PDB entry 8QBY | electron microscopy, 2.30 A resolution | chains K and N of the 18 polymer chains in the assembly

# Chain K
Name: NADH-quinone oxidoreductase subunit K
Organism: Paracoccus denitrificans PD1222
Notes: EC 7.1.1.-
UniProt: A1B482 (NUOK_PARDP); residue numbers follow UniProt; this construct covers 1-101
Amino-acid sequence (101 residues; each row starts with the number of its first residue):
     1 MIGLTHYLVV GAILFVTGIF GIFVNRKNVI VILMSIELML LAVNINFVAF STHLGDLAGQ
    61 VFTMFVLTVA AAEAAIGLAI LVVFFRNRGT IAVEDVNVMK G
Ligand contacts: 1,2-diacyl-glycerol-3-sn-phosphate (3PH): G3, T5, H6, V9, V10, I13

# Chain N
Name: NADH-quinone oxidoreductase subunit N
Organism: Paracoccus denitrificans PD1222
UniProt: A1B479 (NUON_PARDP); numbering as in UniProt (aligned over 1-499)
Amino-acid sequence (499 residues; numbered 1 to 499; the number before each row is that of its first residue):
     1 MTSLDFSTIL PEVVLAGYAL AALMAGAYLG KDRLARTLLW VTVAAFLVVA AMVGLGNHVD
    61 GAAFHGMFID DGFSRFAKVV TLVAAAGVLA MSADYMQRRN MLRFEFPIIV ALAVLGMMFM
   121 VSAGDLLTLY MGLELQSLAL YVVAAMRRDS VRSSEAGLKY FVLGSLSSGL LLYGASLVYG
   181 FAGTTGFEGI ISTIEAGHLS LGVLFGLVFM LVGLSFKVSA VPFHMWTPDV YEGSPTPVTA
   241 FFATAPKVAA MALIARLVFD AFGHVIGDWS QIVAALAVMS MFLGSIAGIG QTNIKRLMAY
   301 SSIAHMGFAL VGLAAGTAIG VQNMLLYMTI YAVMNIGTFA FILSMERDGV PVTDLAALNR
   361 FAWTDPVKAL AMLVLMFSLA GVPPTLGFFA KFGVLTAAVD AGMGWLAVLG VIASVIGAFY
   421 YLRIVYYMYF GGESEGMTSR MGAVQYLALM VPALAMLVGA ISMFGVDSAA GRAAETLVGP
   481 VAAIEQPAEA AQAEPVQGE
Disordered / not traced: 480-499
Metal / ion sites: Ca2+: D260, L477
Ligand contacts:
  - 1,2-Distearoyl-sn-glycerophosphoethanolamine (3PE), molecule 1: V13, V14, G17, Y18, A21, A22, A25, L29, R33, L34, T37, L38, V41
  - 1,2-Distearoyl-sn-glycerophosphoethanolamine (3PE), molecule 2: V14, Y18, R33, R36, T37, W40, V41, V43, A44, A45, L47, V48, V83, A86, G87, A90
  - 1,2-Distearoyl-sn-glycerophosphoethanolamine (3PE), molecule 3: L47, A50, A51, G54, L55, R75, F76, V79, V80, V83, A84, G87, A90, M91, T329, A332, V333, I336, V444, L447, A448, P452, A469, R472
  - 1,2-Distearoyl-sn-glycerophosphoethanolamine (3PE), molecule 4: P366, V367, L370, L373, V374, F377, T385, Y429, L454, L457
  - 1,2-Distearoyl-sn-glycerophosphoethanolamine (3PE), molecule 5: V399, D400, G402, G404, W405, V408, I412
  - 1,2-diacyl-glycerol-3-sn-phosphate (3PH), molecule 1: M1, T2, S3, F6, I9, E12, V13, A16, L20, L115, F119
  - 1,2-diacyl-glycerol-3-sn-phosphate (3PH), molecule 2: V221, P222, H224, M225, M279, F282, L283, I286
  - 1,2-diacyl-glycerol-3-sn-phosphate (3PH), molecule 3: I289, I412, V415, I416, F419, R423, Y426, Y427
  - 1,2-diacyl-glycerol-3-sn-phosphate (3PH), molecule 4: V367, L370, A371, V374, Y446, M450, A453, L454, L457
From the paper describing this entry:
  - Ca2+ coordination: D260, L477

# Chain K / chain N interface
Pairs across the interface (69):
  A12(K) with Y173(N)
  F15(K) with G169(N); L170(N), hydrophobic; Y173(N), hydrophobic
  I19(K) with L166(N), hydrophobic; L170(N), hydrophobic
  I32(K) with V162(N), hydrophobic
  L33(K) with F161(N), hydrophobic
  I36(K) with S165(N)
  M39(K) with S165(N); L166(N), hydrophobic; G169(N)
  L40(K) with L172(N), hydrophobic
  V43(K) with L172(N), hydrophobic
  N46(K) with Y173(N); S176(N), hydrogen bond
  F47(K) with S176(N); Y179(N), hydrophobic
  F50(K) with S176(N); Y179(N), hydrophobic; G180(N)
  S51(K) with Y179(N)
  L54(K) with G183(N)
  D56(K) with Y179(N), hydrogen bond
  A58(K) with Y179(N), hydrophobic
  G59(K) with Y179(N), hydrogen bond (backbone-side chain)
  F62(K) with L127(N), hydrophobic; L172(N), hydrophobic; T185(N)
  F65(K) with L127(N), hydrophobic
  V66(K) with L172(N), hydrophobic
  V69(K) with Y130(N); E134(N)
  A72(K) with L138(N), hydrophobic
  E73(K) with E134(N); L138(N); F161(N); S165(N), hydrogen bond
  I76(K) with L138(N), hydrophobic
  G77(K) with F161(N)
  I80(K) with Y141(N), hydrophobic; S154(N); G157(N); L158(N)
  V83(K) with S154(N)
  F84(K) with S154(N); L158(N), hydrophobic
  N87(K) with R148(N), hydrogen bond (side chain-backbone); D149(N); S150(N), hydrogen bond (side chain-backbone); V151(N); S154(N), hydrogen bond
  V96(K) with E155(N); L158(N), hydrophobic; K159(N)
  N97(K) with E155(N), hydrogen bond (backbone-side chain)
  V98(K) with R152(N); E155(N), hydrogen bond (backbone-side chain)
  M99(K) with R152(N); E155(N), hydrogen bond (backbone-side chain); K159(N), hydrogen bond (backbone-side chain); D229(N); E232(N); G233(N), hydrogen bond (side chain-backbone); R296(N)
  K100(K) with R296(N)
  G101(K) with Q291(N), hydrogen bond (backbone-side chain); R296(N), hydrogen bond (backbone-side chain); Y300(N), hydrogen bond (backbone-side chain)
Also at the interface, not in a pair above, chain K (40 interface residues in all): I22, V29, V61, L81, R86
Also at the interface, not in a pair above, chain N (42 interface residues in all): L126, M131, V142, A145, A156, A175, L177, F209

# Overview
Chain K and chain N form an interface of 40 and 42 residues respectively, with 15 hydrogen bonds. Among the
polar pairs are N46(K)-S176(N), D56(K)-Y179(N) and G59(K)-Y179(N). Chain K binds
1,2-diacyl-glycerol-3-sn-phosphate. Bound to chain N: 5 copies of 1,2-Distearoyl-sn-glycerophosphoethanolamine
and 4 copies of 1,2-diacyl-glycerol-3-sn-phosphate. From the paper: Ca2+ coordination by D260(N) and L477(N).
Here chain K is NADH-quinone oxidoreductase subunit K and chain N is NADH-quinone oxidoreductase subunit N,
both from Paracoccus denitrificans PD1222. Entry 8QBY (Respiratory complex I from Paracoccus denitrificans in
MSP2N2 nanodiscs) was determined by electron microscopy together with 8QC1 from the same study.
